Entry 3LT9 (X-ray diffraction, 2.55 A resolution); this record covers chain A.

[Chain A]
Name: ATP binding protein-D65V
Source organism: synthetic construct
Notes: engineered mutation(s): D65V
Sequence (81 residues; numbered -1 to 79; the number before each row is that of its first residue; numbers below 1 keep their minus sign (Gly-1 is residue -1)):
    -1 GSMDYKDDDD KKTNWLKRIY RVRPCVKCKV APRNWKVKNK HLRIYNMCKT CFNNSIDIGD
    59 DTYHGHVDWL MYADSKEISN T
Disordered / not traced: -1 to 4, 74-79
Ion coordination: Zn2+: Cys23, Cys26, Cys46, Cys49
Ligand contacts: ADP (adenosine-5'-diphosphate): Asn32, Lys34, Lys36, Arg41, Tyr43, Asn44, Met45, Cys46, Phe50, Tyr61, His62, Gly63, His64

[In short]
Chain A binds ADP. Cys23, Cys26, Cys46 and Cys49 form the Zn2+ site.
Chain A is ATP binding protein-D65V (synthetic construct); the structure, A non-biological ATP binding protein
with a single point mutation (D65V), that contributes to optimized folding ..., was determined by X-ray
diffraction (same publication as 3LT8, 3LTA, 3LTB, 3LTC and 3LTD).
